4YEA - chains A and B; structure by X-ray diffraction, 2.14 A resolution.

[Chain A (and B)]
Protein: Copper transport protein ATOX1
Source organism: Homo sapiens
Notes: chain B of this document is another copy of the same molecule, construct and numbering; everything in this record applies to it too
UniProtKB: O00244 (ATOX1_HUMAN); residue numbers follow UniProt; this construct covers 2-68
Chain sequence (67 residues; numbered 2 to 68; the number before each row is that of its first residue):
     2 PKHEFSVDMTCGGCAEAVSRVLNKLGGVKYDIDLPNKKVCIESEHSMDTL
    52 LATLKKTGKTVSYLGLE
Swiss-Prot annotation at these positions:
  - binding site (Cu cation): C12, C15
  - modified residue: S47 (Phosphoserine), K60 (N6-acetyllysine)
  - mutagenesis: C15 (C15A: Impairs Cu(+)-bridged heterodimer formation with ATP7A), R21 (R21E: Has no overall effect on Cu(+)-bridged heterodimer formation with ATP7A), V22 (V22A: Has no overall effect on Cu(+)-bridged heterodimer formation with ATP7A), T58 (T58A: Has no overall effect on Cu(+)-bridged heterodimer formation with ATP7A)
Metal / ion sites: Cu ion: C12, C15 (shared with C12(B), C15(B) of chain B)
From the paper describing this entry:
  - Cu ion coordination: C12, C15

[Chain A / chain B interface]
Pairs across the interface (25; chain A residue first):
  T11(A) - C12(B)  hydrogen bond
  T11(A) - G14(B)
  C12(A) - T11(B)  hydrogen bond
  C12(A) - C12(B)  hydrogen bond
  C12(A) - C15(B)  hydrophobic
  G14(A) - T11(B)
  C15(A) - C12(B)  hydrophobic
  C15(A) - C15(B)  hydrophobic
  A18(A) - T58(B)
  A18(A) - G59(B)
  R21(A) - G59(B)  hydrogen bond (side chain-backbone)
  R21(A) - K60(B)
  R21(A) - T61(B)
  V22(A) - K57(B)
  V22(A) - G59(B)
  K57(A) - V22(B)
  K57(A) - K57(B)
  K57(A) - T58(B)
  T58(A) - A18(B)
  T58(A) - T58(B)
  G59(A) - A18(B)
  G59(A) - R21(B)  hydrogen bond (backbone-side chain)
  G59(A) - V22(B)
  K60(A) - G14(B)  hydrogen bond (side chain-backbone)
  T61(A) - R21(B)
Interface residues without a listed pair, chain A (13 interface residues in all): D9

[Summary]
Chain A and chain B form an interface of 13 and 12 residues respectively; the contacts include 6 hydrogen
bonds. Among the polar pairs are T11(A)-C12(B), C12(A)-C12(B) and R21(A)-G59(B). Curated annotation (UniProt)
lists Cu cation-binding residues C12(A) and C15(A) and 4 mutagenesis sites on chain A. The paper reports Cu
ion coordination by C12(A) and C15(A).
Both chains are Copper transport protein ATOX1 (Homo sapiens). Entry 4YEA (Crystal structure of cisplatin
bound to a human copper chaperone (dimer) - new refinement) was determined by X-ray diffraction (same
publication as 4YDX, 4YEM, 4YEN and 4YEO).
